6ZHZ - chain A; structure by X-ray diffraction, 2.20 A resolution.

Chain A:
Protein: Cytochrome P-450
Source organism: Streptomyces antibioticus
UniProtKB: Q59819 (Q59819_STRAT); numbering as in UniProt (aligned over 1-407)
Amino-acid sequence (407 residues; each row starts with the number of its first residue):
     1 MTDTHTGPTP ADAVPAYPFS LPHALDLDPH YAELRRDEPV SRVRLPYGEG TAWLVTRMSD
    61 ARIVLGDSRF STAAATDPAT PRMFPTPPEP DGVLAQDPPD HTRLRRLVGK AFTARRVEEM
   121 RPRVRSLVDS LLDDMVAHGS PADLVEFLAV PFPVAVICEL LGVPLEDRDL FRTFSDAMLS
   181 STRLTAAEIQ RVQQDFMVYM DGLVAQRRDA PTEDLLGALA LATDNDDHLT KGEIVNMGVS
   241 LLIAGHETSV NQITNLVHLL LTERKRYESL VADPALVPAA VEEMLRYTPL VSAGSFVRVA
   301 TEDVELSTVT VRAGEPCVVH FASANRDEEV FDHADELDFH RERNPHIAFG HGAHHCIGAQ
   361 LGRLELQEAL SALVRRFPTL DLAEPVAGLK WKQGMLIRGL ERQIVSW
Not modelled in the structure: 1-11
Bound ions: heme Fe near Cys356 (its only coordinating residue here)
Residues lining bound ligands:
  - heme (HEM): Val93, Leu94, His101, Arg105, Phe112, Ile157, Ser240, Leu241, Ala244, Gly245, Thr248, Ser249, Gln252, Leu285, Leu290, Ser295, Phe296, Arg298, Phe321, Ile347, Ala348, Phe349, Gly350, Ala353, His354, Cys356, Ile357, Gly358, Leu361, Gly362, Leu366
  - QR8 ((3R,4S,5R,6S,7S,9S,11R,12S,13R,14R)-3,5,7,9,11,13,14-heptamethyl-4,6,12-tris(oxidanyl)-1-oxacyclotetradecane-2,10-dione): Phe84, Leu94, Met178, Leu179, Ser240, Ile243, Ala244, Thr248, Val291, Ser295, Phe296, Leu396, Ile397
From the paper describing this entry:
  - catalytic residues: Thr248
  - binding site for QR8: Phe84, Glu89, Leu94, Met178, Leu179, Ser240, Ile243, Ala244, Thr248, Val291, Ser295, Phe296, Leu396, Ile397

Overview:
Chain A binds heme and compound QR8. The paper reports the catalytic residue Thr248; a binding site for QR8 at
Phe84, Glu89 and Leu94 among others.
Chain A is Cytochrome P-450 (Streptomyces antibioticus); the structure, OleP-oleandolide(DEO) in high salt
crystallization conditions, was determined by X-ray diffraction (same publication as 6ZI2, 6ZI3 and 6ZI7).
